Entry 3IGM (X-ray diffraction, 2.20 A resolution); this record covers chains B and X of the 6 polymer chains in the assembly.

# Chain B
Protein: PF14_0633 protein
Source organism: Plasmodium falciparum
Notes: fragment: AP2 domain
Reference sequence: Q8IKH2 (Q8IKH2_PLAF7); residues 63-123 here = UniProt positions 63-123
Sequence (77 residues; each row starts with the number of its first residue):
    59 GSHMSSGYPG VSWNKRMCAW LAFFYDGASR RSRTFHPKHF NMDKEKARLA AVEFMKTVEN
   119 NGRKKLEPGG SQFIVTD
Not modelled in the structure: 59-61, 124-135
Differences from the reference sequence: expression tag (59-62, 124-135)
What the authors report for this chain:
  - binding site for the 8-nt DNA strand: Asn72, Arg74, Arg88
  - binding site for the 8-nt DNA strand: Ser90, His94
  - mutagenesis - N72A, S90A: decreased binding to the 8-nt DNA strand (chain X)
  - mutagenesis - R74A, R88A: abolished binding to the 8-nt DNA strand (chain X)
  - specificity-determining residues: Arg74, Arg88

# Chain X
Molecule: 8-nt DNA strand
Sequence (8 nucleotides; row label = number of the first residue in the row):
     1 TGCATGCA

# Interface between chain B and chain X
Pairs across the interface - 21 pairs, chain B then chain X:
  Met62(B) with DG2(X), phosphate contact; DC3(X), phosphate contact
  Ser63(B) with DC3(X), hydrogen bond to the phosphate
  Pro67(B) with DG2(X), phosphate contact
  Gly68(B) with DG2(X), hydrogen bond to the phosphate
  Ser70(B) with DG2(X), sugar contact; DC3(X), base contact
  Trp71(B) with DC3(X), sugar contact; DA4(X), phosphate contact
  Asn72(B) with DA4(X), phosphate contact; DT5(X), hydrogen bond to the base
  Lys73(B) with DA4(X), hydrogen bond to the phosphate
  Arg74(B) with DT5(X), base contact; DG6(X), hydrogen bond to the base; DC7(X), base contact
  Phe81(B) with DC3(X), base contact; DA4(X), base contact
  Tyr83(B) with DT1(X), base contact
  Arg88(B) with DT1(X), base contact; DG2(X), hydrogen bond to the base; DC3(X), base contact
Also at the interface, not in a pair above, chain B (15 interface residues in all): Tyr66, Val69, Met75

# Overview
Chain B and chain X form an interface of 15 and 7 residues respectively, with 6 hydrogen bonds. Polar contacts
include Asn72(B)-DT5(X), Arg74(B)-DG6(X) and Arg88(B)-DG2(X). The paper reports a binding site for the 8-nt
DNA strand at Asn72(B), Arg74(B) and Arg88(B) among others; N72A and S90A of chain B reduce binding to the
8-nt DNA strand (chain X); 4 substitutions were tested in all.
Here chain B is PF14_0633 protein (Plasmodium falciparum) and chain X is an 8-nt DNA strand. Entry 3IGM (A
2.2A crystal structure of the AP2 domain of PF14_0633 from P. falciparum, bound as a ...) was determined by
X-ray diffraction.
